Entry 2C9F (electron microscopy, 16.50 A resolution (very low resolution: no residue pairs are listed; an interface is given only as per-side residue counts)); this record covers chains D and E of the 10 polymer chains in the assembly.

Chain D (and E):
Protein: Penton protein
Source organism: Human adenovirus type 2
Notes: chain E of this document is another copy of the same molecule, construct and numbering; everything in this record applies to it too
Reference sequence: P03276 (PEN3_ADE02); the construct lacks a stretch of the UniProt sequence, so the offset changes along the chain: 49-372 = UniProt 49-372; 373-569 = UniProt 375-571
Sequence (523 residues; each row starts with the number of its first residue; a row labelled like 372A-372B holds insertion residues (372A, then the next letters in order)):
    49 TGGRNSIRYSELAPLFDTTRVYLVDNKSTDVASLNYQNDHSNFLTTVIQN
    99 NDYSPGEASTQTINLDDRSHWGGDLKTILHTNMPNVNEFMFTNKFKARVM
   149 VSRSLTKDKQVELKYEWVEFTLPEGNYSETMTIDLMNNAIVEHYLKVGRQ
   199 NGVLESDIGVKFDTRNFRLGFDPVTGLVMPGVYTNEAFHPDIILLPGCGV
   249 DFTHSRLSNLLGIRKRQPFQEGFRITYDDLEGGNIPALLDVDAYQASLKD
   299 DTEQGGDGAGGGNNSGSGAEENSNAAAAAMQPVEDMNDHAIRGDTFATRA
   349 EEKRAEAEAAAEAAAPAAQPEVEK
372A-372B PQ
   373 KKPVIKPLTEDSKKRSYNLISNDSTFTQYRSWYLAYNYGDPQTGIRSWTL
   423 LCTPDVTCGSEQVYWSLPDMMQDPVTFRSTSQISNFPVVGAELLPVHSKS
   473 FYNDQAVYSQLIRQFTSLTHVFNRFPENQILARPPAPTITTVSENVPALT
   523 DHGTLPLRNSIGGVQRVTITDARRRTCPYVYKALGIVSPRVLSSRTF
Disordered / not traced: 49-51, 297-372, 372A-372B, 568-569
UniProt features mapped onto this chain:
  - motif: Arg340 to Asp342 (Cell attachment site)
  - modified residue: Ser453 (Phosphoserine)

How chain D and chain E interact:
At this resolution (16 A) residue pairs are not listed: 74 residues of chain D and 68 of chain E lie at the interface.

In short:
Chain D and chain E form an interface of 74 and 68 residues respectively.
Both chains are Penton protein (Human adenovirus type 2). Entry 2C9F (The quasi-atomic model of the adenovirus
type 3 penton dodecahedron) was determined by electron microscopy together with 2C9G from the same study.
